9CWS - chains g and z of the 60 polymer chains in the assembly; structure by electron microscopy, 2.73 A resolution.

[Chain g (and z)]
Molecule: VP1
Notes: chain z of this document is another copy of the same molecule, construct and numbering; everything in this record applies to it too
Reference sequence: A0A097PIM0 (A0A097PIM0_9VIRU); residues -137 to 569 here correspond to UniProt positions 1-707 (UniProt number = residue number + 138)
Chain sequence (707 residues; numbered -137 to 569; the number before each row is that of its first residue; numbers below 1 keep their minus sign (Met-137 is residue -137)):
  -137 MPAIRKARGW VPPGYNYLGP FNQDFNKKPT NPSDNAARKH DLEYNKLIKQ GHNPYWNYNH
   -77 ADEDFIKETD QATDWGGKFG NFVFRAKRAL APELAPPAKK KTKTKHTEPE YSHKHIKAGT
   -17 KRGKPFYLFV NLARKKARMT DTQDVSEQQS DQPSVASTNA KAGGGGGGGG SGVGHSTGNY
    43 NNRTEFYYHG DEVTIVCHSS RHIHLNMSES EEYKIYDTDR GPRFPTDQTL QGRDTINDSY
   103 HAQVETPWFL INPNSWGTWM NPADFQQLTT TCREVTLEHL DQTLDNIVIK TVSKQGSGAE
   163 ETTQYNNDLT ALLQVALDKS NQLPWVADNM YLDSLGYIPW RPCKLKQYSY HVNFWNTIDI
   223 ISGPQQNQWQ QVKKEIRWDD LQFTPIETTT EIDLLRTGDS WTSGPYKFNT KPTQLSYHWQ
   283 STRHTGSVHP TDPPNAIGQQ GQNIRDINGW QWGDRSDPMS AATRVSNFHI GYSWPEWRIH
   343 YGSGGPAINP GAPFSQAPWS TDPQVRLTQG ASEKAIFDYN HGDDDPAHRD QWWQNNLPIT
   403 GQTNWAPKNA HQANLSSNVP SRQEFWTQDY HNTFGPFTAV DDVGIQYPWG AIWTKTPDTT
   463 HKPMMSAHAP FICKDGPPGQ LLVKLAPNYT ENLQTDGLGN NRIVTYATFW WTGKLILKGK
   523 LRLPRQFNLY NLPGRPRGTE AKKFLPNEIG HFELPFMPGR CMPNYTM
Unresolved in the structure: -137 to 22
Differences from the reference sequence: conflict Val35 (Ile173 in A0A097PIM0)

[Chain g / chain z interface]
Pairs across the interface (73; chain g residue first):
  Phe48(g) - Leu525(z)  hydrophobic
  Tyr50(g) - Tyr50(z)
  Tyr50(g) - His51(z)
  Tyr50(g) - Gly52(z)  hydrogen bond (backbone-backbone)
  Tyr50(g) - Leu523(z)  hydrophobic
  Tyr50(g) - Leu525(z)  hydrophobic
  His51(g) - Tyr50(z)
  His51(g) - His51(z)  hydrogen bond
  Gly52(g) - Tyr50(z)  hydrogen bond (backbone-backbone)
  Asn123(g) - Gln528(z)
  Asn123(g) - Phe529(z)
  Pro124(g) - Phe529(z)
  Pro124(g) - Leu531(z)
  Ala125(g) - Pro526(z)
  Ala125(g) - Gln528(z)
  Ala125(g) - Phe529(z)  hydrogen bond (backbone-backbone)
  Ala125(g) - Asn530(z)
  Asp126(g) - Pro526(z)
  Gln128(g) - Leu531(z)
  Gln128(g) - Tyr532(z)  hydrogen bond (side chain-backbone)
  Gln129(g) - Arg524(z)
  Gln129(g) - Pro526(z)
  Pro296(g) - Glu550(z)
  Asn297(g) - Ile551(z)
  Ala298(g) - Glu550(z)
  Ala298(g) - Ile551(z)
  Ile299(g) - Glu550(z)
  Ile299(g) - Ile551(z)  hydrophobic
  Gly300(g) - Glu550(z)  hydrogen bond (backbone-side chain)
  Gln301(g) - Glu550(z)
  Leu523(g) - Tyr50(z)  hydrophobic
  Arg524(g) - Gln129(z)
  Leu525(g) - Phe48(z)  hydrophobic
  Leu525(g) - Tyr50(z)  hydrophobic
  Pro526(g) - Ala125(z)
  Pro526(g) - Asp126(z)
  Pro526(g) - Gln129(z)
  Gln528(g) - Asn123(z)
  Gln528(g) - Ala125(z)
  Phe529(g) - Asn123(z)
  Phe529(g) - Pro124(z)
  Phe529(g) - Ala125(z)  hydrogen bond (backbone-backbone)
  Phe529(g) - Phe554(z)  hydrophobic
  Asn530(g) - Ala125(z)
  Asn530(g) - Leu547(z)
  Leu531(g) - Pro124(z)
  Leu531(g) - Gln128(z)
  Leu531(g) - Arg537(z)
  Leu531(g) - Pro538(z)
  Tyr532(g) - Gln128(z)  hydrogen bond (backbone-side chain)
  Tyr532(g) - Pro538(z)
  Asn533(g) - Arg537(z)
  Asn533(g) - Pro538(z)
  Asn533(g) - Ala543(z)
  Leu534(g) - Pro538(z)  hydrogen bond (backbone-backbone)
  Arg537(g) - Leu531(z)
  Arg537(g) - Asn533(z)
  Pro538(g) - Leu531(z)
  Pro538(g) - Tyr532(z)
  Pro538(g) - Asn533(z)
  Pro538(g) - Leu534(z)  hydrogen bond (backbone-backbone)
  Arg539(g) - Arg539(z)
  Ala543(g) - Asn533(z)
  Leu547(g) - Asn530(z)
  Glu550(g) - Pro296(z)
  Glu550(g) - Ala298(z)
  Glu550(g) - Ile299(z)
  Glu550(g) - Gly300(z)  hydrogen bond (side chain-backbone)
  Glu550(g) - Gln301(z)
  Ile551(g) - Asn297(z)
  Ile551(g) - Ala298(z)
  Ile551(g) - Ile299(z)  hydrophobic
  Phe554(g) - Phe529(z)  hydrophobic
Interface residues without a listed pair, chain g (42 interface residues in all): Thr133, Ile200, Pro201, Trp202, Gly540, Phe546, Met559
Interface residues without a listed pair, chain z (42 interface residues in all): Thr133, Ile200, Pro201, Trp202, Gly540, Phe546, Met559

[Summary]
Chain g and chain z each contribute 42 residues to their interface, with 11 hydrogen bonds. Among the polar
pairs are His51(g)-His51(z), Gln128(g)-Tyr532(z) and Gly300(g)-Glu550(z).
Chain g and chain z are both VP1; the structure, Bufavirus 1 at pH 2.6, was determined by electron microscopy
(same publication as 9CUZ, 9CV0 and 9CV9).
